PDB entry 6SH4 | electron microscopy, 4.40 A resolution (low resolution: residue-level contacts below are approximate; hydrogen-bond / salt-bridge calls are withheld) | chains F and G of the 7 polymer chains in the assembly

# Chain F (and G)
Molecule: Mitochondrial chaperone BCS1
From: Saccharomyces cerevisiae
Notes: chain G of this document is another copy of the same molecule, construct and numbering; everything in this record applies to it too
UniProtKB: P32839 (BCS1_YEAST); residues 1-456 here = UniProt positions 1-456
Chain sequence (456 residues; row label = number of the first residue in the row):
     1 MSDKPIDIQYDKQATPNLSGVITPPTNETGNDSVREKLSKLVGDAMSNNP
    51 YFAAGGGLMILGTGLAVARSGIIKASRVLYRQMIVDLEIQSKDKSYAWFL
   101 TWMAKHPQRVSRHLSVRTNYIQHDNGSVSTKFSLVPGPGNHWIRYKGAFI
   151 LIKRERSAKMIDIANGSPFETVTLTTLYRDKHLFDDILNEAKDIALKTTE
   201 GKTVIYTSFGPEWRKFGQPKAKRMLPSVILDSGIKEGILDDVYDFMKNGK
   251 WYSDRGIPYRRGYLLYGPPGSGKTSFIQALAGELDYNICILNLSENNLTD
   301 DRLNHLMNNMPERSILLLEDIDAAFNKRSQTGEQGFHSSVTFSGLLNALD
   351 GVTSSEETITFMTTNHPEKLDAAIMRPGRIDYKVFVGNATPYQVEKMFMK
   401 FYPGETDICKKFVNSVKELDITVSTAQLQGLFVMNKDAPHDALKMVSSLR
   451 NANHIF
Disordered / not traced: 1-48, 294-298, 325-340, 369-372, 450-456

# Interface between chain F and chain G
Pairs across the interface - 10 pairs, chain F then chain G:
  N49(F) with Y51(G)
  V85(F) with R112(G)
  D86(F) with R112(G); L114(G)
  L87(F) with L114(G)
  E88(F) with L114(G)
  K202(F) with N125(G)
  R255(F) with S227(G)
  G256(F) with S227(G)
  E356(F) with K220(G)
Also at the interface, not in a pair above, chain F (15 interface residues in all): R81, I84, E200, V352, S354, P377
Also at the interface, not in a pair above, chain G (13 interface residues in all): A54, S115, V116, G126, G217, T274, G430

# Summary
15 residues of chain F face 13 of chain G across their interface.
Both chains are Mitochondrial chaperone BCS1 (Saccharomyces cerevisiae). Entry 6SH4 (Structure of the Apo1
state of the heptameric Bcs1 AAA-ATPase) was determined by electron microscopy, deposited together with 6SH3
and 6SH5.
